Entry 1N0F (X-ray diffraction, 2.80 A resolution); this record covers chains A and B of the 8 polymer chains in the assembly.

Chain A (and B):
Protein: Protein mraZ
Source organism: Mycoplasma pneumoniae
Notes: chain B of this document is another copy of the same molecule, construct and numbering; everything in this record applies to it too
UniProtKB: P75467 (MRAZ_MYCPN); residues 26-166 here correspond to UniProt positions 1-141 (UniProt number = residue number - 25)
Amino-acid sequence (166 residues; row label = number of the first residue in the row):
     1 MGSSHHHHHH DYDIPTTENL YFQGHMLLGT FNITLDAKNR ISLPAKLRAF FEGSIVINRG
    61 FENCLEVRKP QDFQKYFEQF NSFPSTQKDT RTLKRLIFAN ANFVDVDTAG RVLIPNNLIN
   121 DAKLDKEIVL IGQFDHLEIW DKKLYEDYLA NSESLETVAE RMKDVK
Unresolved in the structure: 1-21, 163-166 (chain B: 1-23, 163-166)
Differences from the reference sequence: expression tag (1-25)

Chain A / chain B interface:
Residue-residue contacts (57):
  F22(A) - P70(B)  hydrophobic
  F22(A) - Q71(B)
  F22(A) - F103(B)
  Q23(A) - F103(B)
  M26(A) - P70(B)
  M26(A) - F73(B)  hydrophobic
  M26(A) - Q74(B)
  M26(A) - F103(B)  hydrophobic
  L28(A) - V56(B)  hydrophobic
  L28(A) - F73(B)  hydrophobic
  L28(A) - F98(B)
  L28(A) - A101(B)  hydrophobic
  L28(A) - F103(B)  hydrophobic
  G29(A) - F98(B)  hydrogen bond (backbone-backbone)
  G29(A) - A99(B)
  G29(A) - A101(B)
  T30(A) - A99(B)  hydrogen bond (side chain-backbone)
  F61(A) - R91(B)
  F61(A) - R95(B)  hydrogen bond (backbone-side chain)
  E62(A) - R91(B)  salt bridge
  E62(A) - R95(B)  salt bridge
  C64(A) - R95(B)
  Q79(A) - N81(B)
  F83(A) - T86(B)
  I131(A) - R95(B)
  G132(A) - F98(B)
  G132(A) - A99(B)
  Q133(A) - K94(B)
  Q133(A) - R95(B)
  F134(A) - F73(B)  hydrophobic
  F134(A) - Q74(B)
  F134(A) - F77(B)  hydrophobic
  D135(A) - F77(B)
  D135(A) - N81(B)  hydrogen bond
  E138(A) - R95(B)  salt bridge
  W140(A) - R95(B)
  Y145(A) - A99(B)
  Y148(A) - T92(B)  hydrogen bond
  Y148(A) - R95(B)  hydrogen bond
  E153(A) - L96(B)
  L155(A) - R59(B)
  L155(A) - G60(B)
  L155(A) - F61(B)  hydrophobic
  L155(A) - L93(B)  hydrophobic
  L155(A) - L96(B)  hydrophobic
  L155(A) - I97(B)  hydrophobic
  E156(A) - F61(B)
  E156(A) - E62(B)  hydrogen bond (side chain-backbone)
  V158(A) - D89(B)
  V158(A) - T92(B)
  V158(A) - L93(B)
  A159(A) - F61(B)  hydrophobic
  A159(A) - L93(B)  hydrophobic
  R161(A) - D89(B)  salt bridge
  M162(A) - F83(B)  hydrophobic
  M162(A) - T90(B)
  M162(A) - L93(B)  hydrophobic
Interface residues without a listed pair, chain A (30 interface residues in all): L149, S152, S154
Interface residues without a listed pair, chain B (29 interface residues in all): N63, S85, K88

Overview:
Chain A and chain B form an interface of 30 and 29 residues respectively, with 7 hydrogen bonds and 4 salt
bridges. Polar pairs include E62(A)-R91(B), E62(A)-R95(B) and E138(A)-R95(B).
Both chains are Protein mraZ (Mycoplasma pneumoniae). Entry 1N0F (Crystal structure of a cell division and
cell wall biosynthesis protein UPF0040 from mycoplasma pneumoniae: indication ...) was determined by X-ray
diffraction together with 1N0E and 1N0G from the same study.
